Entry 9GM5 (electron microscopy, 3.70 A resolution); this record covers chains 2 and Y of the 15 polymer chains in the assembly.

Chain 2:
Protein: DNA replication licensing factor MCM2
Organism: Saccharomyces cerevisiae
Notes: EC 3.6.4.12
Reference sequence: P29469 (MCM2_YEAST); residues 1-868 here = UniProt positions 1-868
Sequence (868 residues; row label = number of the first residue in the row):
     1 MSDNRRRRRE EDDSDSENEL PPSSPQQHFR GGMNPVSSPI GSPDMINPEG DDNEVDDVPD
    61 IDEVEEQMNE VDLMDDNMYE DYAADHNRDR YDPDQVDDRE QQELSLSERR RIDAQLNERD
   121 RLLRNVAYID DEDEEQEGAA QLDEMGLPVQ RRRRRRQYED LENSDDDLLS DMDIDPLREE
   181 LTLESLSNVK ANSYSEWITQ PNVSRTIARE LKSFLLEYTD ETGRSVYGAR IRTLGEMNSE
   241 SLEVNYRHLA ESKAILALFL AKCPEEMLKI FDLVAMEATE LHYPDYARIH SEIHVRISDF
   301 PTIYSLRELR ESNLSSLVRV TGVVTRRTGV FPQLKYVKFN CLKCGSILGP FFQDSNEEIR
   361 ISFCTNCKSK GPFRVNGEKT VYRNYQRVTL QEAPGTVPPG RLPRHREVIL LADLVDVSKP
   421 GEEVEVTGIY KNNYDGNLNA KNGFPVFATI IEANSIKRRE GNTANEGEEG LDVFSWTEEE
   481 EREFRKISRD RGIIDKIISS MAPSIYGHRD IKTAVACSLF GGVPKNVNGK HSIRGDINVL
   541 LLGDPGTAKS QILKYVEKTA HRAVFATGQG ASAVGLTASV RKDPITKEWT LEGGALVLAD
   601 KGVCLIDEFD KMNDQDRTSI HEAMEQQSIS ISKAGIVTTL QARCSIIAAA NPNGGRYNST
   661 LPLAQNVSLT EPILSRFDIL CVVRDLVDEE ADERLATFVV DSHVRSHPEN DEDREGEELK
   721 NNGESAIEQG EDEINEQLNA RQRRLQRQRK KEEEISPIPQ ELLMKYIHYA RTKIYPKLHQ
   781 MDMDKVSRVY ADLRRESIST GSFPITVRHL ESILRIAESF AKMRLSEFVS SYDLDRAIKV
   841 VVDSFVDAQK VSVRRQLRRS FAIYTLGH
Disordered / not traced: 1-182, 459-474, 710-738, 865-868
Swiss-Prot annotation at these positions:
  - zinc finger: Cys341 to Cys367 (C4-type)
  - motif: Ser675 to Asp678 (Arginine finger)
  - binding site (ATP): Gly543 to Ser550
  - modified residue (Phosphoserine): Ser14, Ser16, Ser23, Ser164, Ser170

Chain Y:
Molecule: 42-nt DNA strand
Sequence (42 nucleotides; row label = number of the first residue in the row):
    20 CGATCGATCG ATCGATCGAT CGATCGATCG ATCGATCGAT CG

Chain 2 / chain Y interface:
Contacting residue pairs (5; chain 2 residue first):
  Ser572(2) - DG29(Y)  hydrogen bond to the phosphate
  Val574(2) - DC28(Y)  phosphate contact
  Val580(2) - DC28(Y)  phosphate contact
  Lys633(2) - DC28(Y)  salt bridge to the phosphate
  Ala634(2) - DT27(Y)  phosphate contact
Other interface residues (no listed pair), chain 2 (7 interface residues in all): Ser579, Trp589
Other interface residues (no listed pair), chain Y (4 interface residues in all): DA26

Overview:
The interface between chain 2 and chain Y involves 7 residues on one side and 4 on the other; the contacts
include 1 hydrogen bond and 1 salt bridge. Polar pairs include Ser572(2)-DG29(Y) and Lys633(2)-DC28(Y). From
UniProt: 8 ATP-binding residues on chain 2.
Here chain 2 is DNA replication licensing factor MCM2 (Saccharomyces cerevisiae) and chain Y is a 42-nt DNA
strand. Entry 9GM5 (OCCM maturation intermediate stalled with an Arginine Finger mutation in Mcm5: Conformer
1) was determined by electron microscopy, deposited together with 9GJP and 9GJW.
